PDB entry 6F5O | electron microscopy, 9.80 A resolution (very low resolution: no residue pairs are listed; an interface is given only as per-side residue counts) | chains A and C of the 5 polymer chains in the assembly

== Chain A ==
Protein: Polymerase acidic protein
Source organism: Influenza B virus
Reference sequence: Q5V8Z9 (Q5V8Z9_9INFB); numbering as in UniProt (aligned over 1-726)
Amino-acid sequence (727 residues; numbered 0 to 726; the number before each row is that of its first residue; numbering starts at 0):
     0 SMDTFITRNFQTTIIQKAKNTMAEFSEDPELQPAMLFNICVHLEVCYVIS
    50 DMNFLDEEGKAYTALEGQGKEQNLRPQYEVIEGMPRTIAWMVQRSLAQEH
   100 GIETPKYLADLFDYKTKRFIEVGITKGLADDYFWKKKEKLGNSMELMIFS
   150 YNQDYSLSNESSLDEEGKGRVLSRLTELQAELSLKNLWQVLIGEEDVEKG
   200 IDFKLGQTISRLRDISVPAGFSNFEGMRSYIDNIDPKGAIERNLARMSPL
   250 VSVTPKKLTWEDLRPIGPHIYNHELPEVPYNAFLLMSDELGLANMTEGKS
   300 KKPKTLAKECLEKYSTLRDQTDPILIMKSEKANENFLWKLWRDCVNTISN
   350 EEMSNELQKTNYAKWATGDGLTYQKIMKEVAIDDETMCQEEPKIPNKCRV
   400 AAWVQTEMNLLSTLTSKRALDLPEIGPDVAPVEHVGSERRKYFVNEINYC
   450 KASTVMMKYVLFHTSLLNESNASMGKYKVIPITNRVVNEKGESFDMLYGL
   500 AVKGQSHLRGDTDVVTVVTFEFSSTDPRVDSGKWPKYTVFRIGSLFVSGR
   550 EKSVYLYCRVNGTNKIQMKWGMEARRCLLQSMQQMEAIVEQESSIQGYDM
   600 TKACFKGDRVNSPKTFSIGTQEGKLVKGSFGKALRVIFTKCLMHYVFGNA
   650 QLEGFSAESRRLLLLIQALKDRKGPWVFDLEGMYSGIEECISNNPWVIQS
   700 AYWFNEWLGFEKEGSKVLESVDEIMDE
Disordered / not traced: 64-70, 723-726
Construct notes: expression tag (0)

== Chain C ==
Protein: Polymerase basic protein 2
Source organism: Influenza B virus
Reference sequence: Q5V8X3 (Q5V8X3_9INFB); numbering as in UniProt (aligned over 1-770)
Amino-acid sequence (770 residues; each row starts with the number of its first residue):
     1 MTLAKIELLKQLLRDNEAKTVLKQTTVDQYNIIRKFNTSRIEKNPSLRMK
    51 WAMCSNFPLALTKGDMANRIPLEYKGIQLKTNAEDIGTKGQMCSIAAVTW
   101 WNTYGPIGDTEGFERVYESFFLRKMRLDNATWGRITFGPVERVRKRVLLN
   151 PLTKEMPPDEASNVIMEILFPKEAGIPRESTWIHRELIKEKREKLKGTMI
   201 TPIVLAYMLERELVARRRFLPVAGATSAEFIEMLHCLQGENWRQIYHPGG
   251 NKLTESRSQSMIVACRKIIRRSIVASNPLELAVEIANKTVIDTEPLKSCL
   301 AAIDGGDVACDIIRAALGLKIRQRQRFGRLELKRISGRGFKNDEEILIGN
   351 GTIQKIGIWDGEEEFHVRCGECRGILKKSKMKLEKLLINSAKKEDMRDLI
   401 ILCMVFSQDTRMFQGVRGEINFLNRAGQLLSPMYQLQRYFLNRSNDLFDQ
   451 WGYEESPKASELHGINESMNASDYTLKGVVVTRNVIDDFSSTETEKVSIT
   501 KNLSLIKRTGEVIMGANDVSELESQAQLMITYDTPKMWEMGTTKELVQNT
   551 YQWVLKNLVTLKAQFLLGKEDMFQWDAFEAFESIIPQKMAGQYSGFARAV
   601 LKQMRDQEVMKTDQFIKLLPFCFSPPKLRSNGEPYQFLKLVLKGGGENFI
   651 EVRKGSPLFSYNPQTEVLTICGRMMSLKGKIEDEERNRSMGNAVLAGFLV
   701 SGKYDPDLGDFKTIEELEKLKPGEKANILLYQGKPVKVVKRKRYSALSND
   751 ISQGIKRQRMTVESMGWALS
Disordered / not traced: 486-495, 741-770

== Chain A / chain C interface ==
At this resolution (10 A) residue pairs are not listed: 47 residues of chain A and 46 of chain C lie at the interface.

== In short ==
47 residues of chain A face 46 of chain C across their interface.
Here chain A is Polymerase acidic protein and chain C is Polymerase basic protein 2, both from Influenza B
virus. Entry 6F5O (A mechanism for the activation of the influenza virus transcriptase) was determined by
electron microscopy, deposited together with 6F5P.
